Entry 5CWS (X-ray diffraction, 3.77 A resolution); this record covers chains C and E of the 6 polymer chains in the assembly.

Chain C:
Name: Nucleoporin NSP1
Source organism: Chaetomium thermophilum (strain DSM 1495 / CBS 144.50 / IMI 039719)
Reference sequence: G0SBQ3 (NSP1_CHATD); numbering as in UniProt (aligned over 467-674)
Chain sequence (208 residues; numbered 467 to 674; the number before each row is that of its first residue):
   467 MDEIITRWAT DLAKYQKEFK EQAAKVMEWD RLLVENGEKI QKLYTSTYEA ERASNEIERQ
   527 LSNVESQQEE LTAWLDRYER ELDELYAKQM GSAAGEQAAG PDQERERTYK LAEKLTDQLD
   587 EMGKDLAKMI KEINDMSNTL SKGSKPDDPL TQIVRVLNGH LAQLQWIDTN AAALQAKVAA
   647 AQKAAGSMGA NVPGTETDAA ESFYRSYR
Disordered / not traced: 558-571, 650-674

Chain E:
Name: Nucleoporin NUP57
Source organism: Chaetomium thermophilum (strain DSM 1495 / CBS 144.50 / IMI 039719)
Reference sequence: G0S0R2 (NUP57_CHATD); residues 71-316 here correspond to UniProt positions 74-319 (UniProt number = residue number + 3)
Chain sequence (247 residues; each row starts with the number of its first residue):
    70 MYQKPIPEQI KLIVDKWNPN HPNCAFKTYL YNKVDEHTVP LYGPGPNEDP KEWEEALQRK
   130 PAPNFIPVLC SGFPSIVARL MLQRRVITEF NNKLHQINAS LDAILSRHDL DHTVRAFNAR
   190 RRHAELSRRC LHLAARVQVL RNRGYALSGD EDELKQKLQQ IDKTLNDPAQ GSRLEELWSR
   250 LIVLRGYAED LKDQINQAGI TESDGLGEEI EAKAKKILED YDKQLQHLKK QVEEAKKDFE
   310 EWEKQHN
Disordered / not traced: 70-73, 315-316
Differences from the reference sequence: initiating methionine (70)

Chain C / chain E interface:
Pairs across the interface - 126 pairs, chain C then chain E:
  Met467(C) - Ile75(E)  hydrophobic
  Ile471(C) - Gln78(E)
  Trp474(C) - Ile79(E)  hydrophobic
  Trp474(C) - Ile82(E)  hydrophobic
  Leu478(C) - Lys85(E)
  Leu478(C) - Trp86(E)
  Tyr481(C) - Trp86(E)  hydrophobic
  Gln482(C) - Ala94(E)
  Phe485(C) - Phe95(E)
  Phe485(C) - Thr97(E)
  Phe485(C) - Cys139(E)
  Phe485(C) - Gly141(E)
  Phe485(C) - Phe142(E)  hydrophobic
  Lys486(C) - Lys96(E)
  Gln488(C) - Phe142(E)
  Gln488(C) - Ile145(E)
  Ala489(C) - Ile145(E)
  Val492(C) - Leu99(E)  hydrophobic
  Val492(C) - Ile145(E)  hydrophobic
  Val492(C) - Arg148(E)
  Val492(C) - Gln152(E)  hydrogen bond (backbone-side chain)
  Met493(C) - Tyr98(E)
  Met493(C) - Leu99(E)  hydrophobic
  Trp495(C) - Leu149(E)  hydrophobic
  Trp495(C) - Gln152(E)
  Asp496(C) - Arg148(E)  salt bridge
  Asp496(C) - Gln152(E)  hydrogen bond
  Leu499(C) - Gln152(E)
  Leu499(C) - Val155(E)  hydrophobic
  Leu499(C) - Phe159(E)
  Asn502(C) - Phe159(E)
  Gly503(C) - Phe159(E)
  Ile506(C) - Phe159(E)  hydrophobic
  Ile506(C) - Leu163(E)  hydrophobic
  Gln507(C) - Lys162(E)  hydrogen bond
  Tyr510(C) - Lys162(E)
  Tyr510(C) - Ile166(E)  hydrophobic
  Thr513(C) - Ile166(E)
  Thr513(C) - Ser169(E)
  Ala516(C) - Ile173(E)  hydrophobic
  Glu517(C) - Ile173(E)
  Ser520(C) - His181(E)
  Ile523(C) - His181(E)
  Glu524(C) - Arg176(E)
  Glu524(C) - His181(E)
  Glu524(C) - Arg184(E)  salt bridge
  Leu527(C) - His181(E)
  Leu527(C) - Arg184(E)
  Ser528(C) - Arg184(E)
  Glu531(C) - Arg184(E)  salt bridge
  Gln534(C) - Ala188(E)  hydrogen bond (side chain-backbone)
  Gln534(C) - Arg191(E)
  Gln534(C) - His192(E)
  Thr538(C) - Leu195(E)
  Leu541(C) - Arg198(E)
  Leu541(C) - Cys199(E)
  Asp542(C) - Arg198(E)  salt bridge
  Tyr544(C) - Leu202(E)  hydrophobic
  Glu545(C) - Arg198(E)  salt bridge
  Leu548(C) - Arg205(E)
  Leu551(C) - Leu209(E)  hydrophobic
  Tyr552(C) - Leu209(E)  hydrophobic
  Gln555(C) - Leu209(E)
  Gln555(C) - Arg212(E)
  Glu572(C) - Val208(E)
  Thr574(C) - Lys224(E)  hydrogen bond (backbone-side chain)
  Tyr575(C) - Gln207(E)
  Tyr575(C) - Leu216(E)
  Tyr575(C) - Glu220(E)
  Tyr575(C) - Lys224(E)
  Ala578(C) - Leu227(E)  hydrophobic
  Glu579(C) - Arg197(E)
  Glu579(C) - Leu200(E)
  Glu579(C) - His201(E)  salt bridge
  Glu579(C) - Ala204(E)
  Leu581(C) - Leu227(E)  hydrophobic
  Leu581(C) - Ile230(E)  hydrophobic
  Leu581(C) - Asp231(E)
  Asp583(C) - Arg197(E)  salt bridge
  Gln584(C) - Leu234(E)
  Leu585(C) - Leu234(E)  hydrophobic
  Met588(C) - Leu234(E)  hydrophobic
  Met588(C) - Leu243(E)  hydrophobic
  Asp591(C) - Trp247(E)  hydrogen bond
  Met595(C) - Leu246(E)  hydrophobic
  Met595(C) - Trp247(E)
  Glu598(C) - Trp247(E)
  Glu598(C) - Arg254(E)  salt bridge
  Ile599(C) - Leu250(E)  hydrophobic
  Met602(C) - Arg254(E)
  Met602(C) - Ala257(E)  hydrophobic
  Met602(C) - Glu258(E)
  Thr605(C) - Lys261(E)  hydrogen bond (backbone-side chain)
  Leu606(C) - Ala257(E)
  Leu606(C) - Lys261(E)
  Lys608(C) - Lys261(E)
  Lys608(C) - Glu271(E)  salt bridge
  Lys608(C) - Leu275(E)
  Gly609(C) - Lys261(E)
  Gly609(C) - Glu271(E)
  Ser610(C) - Gly268(E)
  Ser610(C) - Glu271(E)  hydrogen bond
  Lys611(C) - Ser272(E)
  Asp614(C) - Leu275(E)
  Pro615(C) - Leu275(E)
  Pro615(C) - Glu280(E)
  Leu616(C) - Leu275(E)  hydrophobic
  Ile619(C) - Glu280(E)
  Ile619(C) - Ala283(E)  hydrophobic
  Val622(C) - Leu287(E)  hydrophobic
  His626(C) - Leu287(E)
  His626(C) - Asp291(E)  salt bridge
  Gln629(C) - Gln295(E)
  Gln629(C) - Lys298(E)
  Leu630(C) - Leu294(E)  hydrophobic
  Trp632(C) - Lys298(E)
  Trp632(C) - Glu302(E)
  Ile633(C) - Leu294(E)
  Ile633(C) - Lys298(E)
  Asn636(C) - Lys305(E)
  Leu640(C) - Val301(E)
  Leu640(C) - Ala304(E)
  Leu640(C) - Lys305(E)
  Lys643(C) - Phe308(E)
  Lys643(C) - Glu312(E)
  Ala647(C) - Trp311(E)
Also at the interface, not in a pair above, chain C (84 interface residues in all): Ala475, Asp477, Leu509, Leu577, Lys580, Lys594, Gln618, Leu623, Ala637, Val644
Also at the interface, not in a pair above, chain E (86 interface residues in all): Ile156, Gln165, Leu170, Arg210, Asn235, Lys284, Tyr290, Leu297

Overview:
84 residues of chain C face 86 of chain E across their interface; the contacts include 8 hydrogen bonds and 10
salt bridges. Polar contacts include Asp496(C)-Arg148(E), Glu524(C)-Arg184(E) and Glu531(C)-Arg184(E).
Here chain C is Nucleoporin NSP1 and chain E is Nucleoporin NUP57, both from Chaetomium thermophilum (strain
DSM 1495 / CBS 144.50 / IMI 039719). Entry 5CWS (Crystal structure of the intact Chaetomium thermophilum
Nsp1-Nup49-Nup57 channel nucleoporin heterotrimer bound to its Nic96 nuclear ...) was determined by X-ray
diffraction, deposited together with 4JO7, 4JO9 and 5CWW.
